4CZ0 - chains B and F of the 6 polymer chains in the assembly; structure by X-ray diffraction, 3.20 A resolution.

== Chain B (and F) ==
Protein: Haemagglutinin
From: Influenza A virus (A/MALLARD/SWEDEN/51/2002 (H10N2))
Notes: fragment: ha2, residues 341-512; chain F of this document is another copy of the same molecule, construct and numbering; everything in this record applies to it too
Reference sequence: E0YNJ7 (E0YNJ7_9INFA); residues 1-172 here correspond to UniProt positions 341-512 (UniProt number = residue number + 340)
Amino-acid sequence (172 residues; each row starts with the number of its first residue):
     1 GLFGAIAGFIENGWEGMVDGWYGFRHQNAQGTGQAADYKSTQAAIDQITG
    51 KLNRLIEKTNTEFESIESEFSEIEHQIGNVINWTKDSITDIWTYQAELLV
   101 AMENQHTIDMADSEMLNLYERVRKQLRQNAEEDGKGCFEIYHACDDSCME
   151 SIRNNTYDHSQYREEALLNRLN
Disulfide bonds: Cys144-Cys148
Covalent attachments: N-acetylglucosamine (NAG) linked to Asn82

== How chain B and chain F interact ==
Residue-residue contacts - 43 pairs, chain B then chain F:
  Phe3(B) - Leu2(F)
  Phe3(B) - Phe3(F)  hydrophobic
  Arg54(B) - Leu98(F)
  Thr61(B) - Asp90(F)  hydrogen bond
  Phe63(B) - Trp83(F)
  Phe63(B) - Asp86(F)
  Phe63(B) - Ser87(F)
  Glu64(B) - Trp83(F)
  Ile66(B) - Asn79(F)
  Ile66(B) - Trp83(F)  hydrophobic
  Thr84(B) - Thr84(F)
  Lys85(B) - Trp83(F)
  Ile88(B) - Ile91(F)  hydrophobic
  Trp92(B) - Asp90(F)
  Trp92(B) - Ile91(F)
  Trp92(B) - Tyr94(F)  hydrophobic
  Gln95(B) - Tyr94(F)
  Gln95(B) - Gln95(F)
  Gln95(B) - Leu98(F)
  Leu99(B) - Tyr94(F)
  Leu99(B) - Leu98(F)  hydrophobic
  Met102(B) - Met102(F)  hydrophobic
  His106(B) - Gln105(F)  hydrogen bond
  Met110(B) - Leu2(F)  hydrophobic
  Ser113(B) - Leu2(F)
  Glu114(B) - Gly1(F)
  Asn117(B) - Gly1(F)  hydrogen bond (side chain-backbone)
  Asn117(B) - Leu2(F)  hydrogen bond (side chain-backbone)
  Asn117(B) - Phe3(F)
  Asn117(B) - Gly4(F)
  Arg123(B) - Glu132(F)  salt bridge
  Lys124(B) - Phe9(F)
  Lys124(B) - Glu132(F)
  Lys124(B) - Gly134(F)
  Arg127(B) - Glu131(F)  salt bridge
  Arg127(B) - Glu139(F)  salt bridge
  Arg127(B) - Tyr141(F)  hydrogen bond
  Gln128(B) - Glu131(F)
  Gln128(B) - Arg170(F)  hydrogen bond
  Arg163(B) - Glu131(F)  salt bridge
  Arg163(B) - Tyr141(F)  hydrogen bond
  Arg163(B) - Arg170(F)
  Leu167(B) - Arg170(F)
Also at the interface, not in a pair above, chain B (29 interface residues in all): Thr59, Ile77, Ile81, Ile91, Asp109
Also at the interface, not in a pair above, chain F (29 interface residues in all): Gln76, Val80, Ile88, Asp109, Asp133, Leu171

== Summary ==
Chain B and chain F each contribute 29 residues to their interface, with 7 hydrogen bonds and 4 salt bridges.
Polar contacts include Arg123(B)-Glu132(F), Arg127(B)-Glu131(F) and Arg127(B)-Glu139(F). N-acetylglucosamine
is covalently linked to Asn82(B).
Both chains are Haemagglutinin (Influenza A virus (A/MALLARD/SWEDEN/51/2002 (H10N2))). Entry 4CZ0 (Structure
of the A_mallard_Sweden_51_2002 H10 Avian Haemmaglutinin in complex with avian receptor analog Su-3SLN) was
determined by X-ray diffraction together with 4CYV, 4CYW, 4CYZ and 4D00 from the same study.
